2ZPY - chains A and B; structure by X-ray diffraction, 2.10 A resolution.

Chain A:
Protein: Radixin
Organism: Mus musculus
Notes: fragment: FERM domain (residues 1-310)
UniProtKB: P26043 (RADI_MOUSE); numbering as in UniProt (aligned over 1-310)
Chain sequence (312 residues; numbered -1 to 310; the number before each row is that of its first residue; numbers below 1 keep their minus sign (Gly-1 is residue -1)):
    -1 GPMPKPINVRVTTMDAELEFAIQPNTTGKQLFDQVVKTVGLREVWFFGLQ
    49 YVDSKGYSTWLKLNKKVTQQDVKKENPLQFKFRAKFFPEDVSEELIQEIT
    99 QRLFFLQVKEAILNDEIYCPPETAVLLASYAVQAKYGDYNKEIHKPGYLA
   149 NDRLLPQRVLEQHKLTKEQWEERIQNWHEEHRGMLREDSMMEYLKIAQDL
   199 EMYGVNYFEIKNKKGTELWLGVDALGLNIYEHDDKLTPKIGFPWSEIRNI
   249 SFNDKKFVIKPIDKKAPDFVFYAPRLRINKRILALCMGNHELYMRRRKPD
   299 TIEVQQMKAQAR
Disordered / not traced: -1 to 2, 298-310
Sequence notes: expression tag (-1 to 0)

Chain B:
Protein: CD44 antigen
UniProtKB: P15379 (CD44_MOUSE); residues 293-312 here correspond to UniProt positions 708-727 (UniProt number = residue number + 415)
Chain sequence (20 residues; each row starts with the number of its first residue):
   293 SRRRCGQKKKLVINGGNGTV
Disordered / not traced: 293-298, 308-312

Chain A / chain B interface:
Residue-residue contacts (23; chain A residue first):
  Trp242(A) - Ile305(B)
  Trp242(A) - Asn306(B)  hydrogen bond (backbone-side chain)
  Ser243(A) - Asn306(B)  hydrogen bond (backbone-side chain)
  Ile245(A) - Ile305(B)
  Ile245(A) - Asn306(B)  hydrogen bond (backbone-backbone)
  Arg246(A) - Ile305(B)  hydrogen bond (backbone-backbone)
  Arg246(A) - Asn306(B)  hydrogen bond (backbone-backbone)
  Asn247(A) - Lys302(B)
  Asn247(A) - Leu303(B)
  Ile248(A) - Lys302(B)
  Ile248(A) - Leu303(B)  hydrogen bond (backbone-backbone)
  Ser249(A) - Lys301(B)
  Ser249(A) - Lys302(B)
  Phe250(A) - Gln299(B)
  Phe250(A) - Lys300(B)
  Phe250(A) - Lys301(B)  hydrogen bond (backbone-backbone)
  Asn251(A) - Gln299(B)
  Asp252(A) - Gln299(B)  hydrogen bond (backbone-backbone)
  Ile260(A) - Asn306(B)
  Leu274(A) - Gln299(B)
  Cys284(A) - Leu303(B)  hydrophobic
  Met285(A) - Leu303(B)
  His288(A) - Ile305(B)  hydrogen bond (side chain-backbone)
Also at the interface, not in a pair above, chain A (17 interface residues in all): Glu244, Leu281
Also at the interface, not in a pair above, chain B (8 interface residues in all): Val304

Summary:
The interface between chain A and chain B involves 17 residues on one side and 8 on the other, with 9 hydrogen
bonds. Polar contacts include Trp242(A)-Asn306(B), Ser243(A)-Asn306(B) and His288(A)-Ile305(B).
Chain A is Radixin (Mus musculus) and chain B is CD44 antigen; the structure, Crystal structure of the mouse
radxin FERM domain complexed with the mouse CD44 cytoplasmic peptide, was determined by X-ray diffraction.
